PDB entry 3WIB | X-ray diffraction, 1.95 A resolution | chain A

== Chain A ==
Molecule: Haloalkane dehalogenase
Organism: Agrobacterium tumefaciens
Notes: EC 3.8.1.5
Reference sequence: Q8U671 (DHAA_AGRT5); residues -5 to 298 here correspond to UniProt positions 1-304 (UniProt number = residue number + 6)
Chain sequence (304 residues; each row starts with the number of its first residue; numbers below 1 keep their minus sign (Met-5 is residue -5)):
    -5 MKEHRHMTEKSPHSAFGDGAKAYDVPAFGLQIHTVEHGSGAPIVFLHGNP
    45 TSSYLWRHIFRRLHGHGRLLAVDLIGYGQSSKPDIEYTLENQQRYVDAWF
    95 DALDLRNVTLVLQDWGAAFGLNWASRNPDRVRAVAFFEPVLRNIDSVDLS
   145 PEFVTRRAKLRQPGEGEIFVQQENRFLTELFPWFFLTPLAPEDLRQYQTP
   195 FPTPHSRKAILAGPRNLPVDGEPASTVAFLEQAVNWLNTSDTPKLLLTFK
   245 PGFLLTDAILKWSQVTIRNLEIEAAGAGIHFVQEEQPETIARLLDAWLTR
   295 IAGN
Unresolved in the structure: -5 to 5, 295-298
Construct notes: engineered mutation Trp109 (Tyr115 in Q8U671)
Ligand contacts:
  - N-cyclohexyltaurine (NHE; 2-[N-cyclohexylamino]ethane sulfonic acid), molecule 1: Asn43, Asp108, Trp109, Phe147, Phe170, Leu174, Phe178, Gly207, Pro208, Leu211, Phe247, Leu248, His274, Phe275
  - N-cyclohexyltaurine (NHE), molecule 2: Pro176, Trp177, Phe179, Pro182, Ile273
Curated features (UniProtKB/Swiss-Prot):
  - active site: Asp108 (Nucleophile), Glu132 (Proton donor), His274 (Proton acceptor)

== In short ==
Ligands of chain A: N-cyclohexyltaurine. From UniProt: 3 active-site residues.
Chain A is Haloalkane dehalogenase (Agrobacterium tumefaciens); the structure, Crystal structure of Y109W
Mutant Haloalkane Dehalogenase DatA from Agrobacterium tumefaciens C58, was determined by X-ray diffraction
(same publication as 3WI7).
